Entry 7SQD (electron microscopy, 3.70 A resolution); this record covers chains P and b of the 48 polymer chains in the assembly.

[Chain P (and b)]
Name: Flagellin
Organism: Achromobacter sp
Notes: chain b of this document is another copy of the same molecule, construct and numbering; everything in this record applies to it too
UniProt: A0A1N7RBM1 (A0A1N7RBM1_9BURK); residues 1-559 here = UniProt positions 1-559
Amino-acid sequence (559 residues; numbered 1 to 559; the number before each row is that of its first residue):
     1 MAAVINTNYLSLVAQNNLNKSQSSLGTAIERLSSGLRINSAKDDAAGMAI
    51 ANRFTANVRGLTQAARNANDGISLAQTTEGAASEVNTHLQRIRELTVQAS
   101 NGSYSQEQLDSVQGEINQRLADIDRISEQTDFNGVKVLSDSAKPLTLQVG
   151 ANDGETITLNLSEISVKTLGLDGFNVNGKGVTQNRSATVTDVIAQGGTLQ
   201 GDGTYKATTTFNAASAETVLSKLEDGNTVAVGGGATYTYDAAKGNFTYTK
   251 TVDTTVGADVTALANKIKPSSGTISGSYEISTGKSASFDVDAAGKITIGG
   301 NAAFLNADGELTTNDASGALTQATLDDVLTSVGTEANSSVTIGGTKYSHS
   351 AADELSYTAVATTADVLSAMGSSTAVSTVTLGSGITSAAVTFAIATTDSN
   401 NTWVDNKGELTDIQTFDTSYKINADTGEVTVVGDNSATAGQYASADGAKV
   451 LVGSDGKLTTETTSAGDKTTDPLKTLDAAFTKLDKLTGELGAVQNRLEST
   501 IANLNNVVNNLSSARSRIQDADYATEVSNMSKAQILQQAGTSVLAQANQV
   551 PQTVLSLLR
Not modelled in the structure: 1, 559

[Chain P / chain b interface]
Contacting residue pairs (49; chain P residue first):
  Gln22(P) - Ala2(b)  hydrogen bond (side chain-backbone)
  Leu25(P) - Val550(b)  hydrophobic
  Gly26(P) - Leu10(b)
  Ile29(P) - Val543(b)
  Ile29(P) - Val550(b)  hydrophobic
  Ser33(P) - Asn17(b)  hydrogen bond
  Ser33(P) - Val543(b)
  Ser34(P) - Asn17(b)
  Arg66(P) - Arg37(b)
  Arg66(P) - Arg517(b)  hydrogen bond (side chain-backbone)
  Arg66(P) - Ile518(b)  hydrogen bond (side chain-backbone)
  Asn69(P) - Arg517(b)
  Ile72(P) - Arg517(b)
  Ser73(P) - Ala514(b)
  Ser73(P) - Arg517(b)
  Gln76(P) - Asn510(b)
  Gln76(P) - Ser513(b)
  Gln76(P) - Arg517(b)
  Thr77(P) - Asn510(b)
  Thr77(P) - Leu511(b)
  Gly80(P) - Asn506(b)
  Ala81(P) - Asn503(b)
  Ser83(P) - Asn506(b)
  Glu84(P) - Ser499(b)  hydrogen bond
  Glu84(P) - Asn503(b)
  His88(P) - Ser499(b)
  Glu115(P) - Ala492(b)
  Gln118(P) - Ala492(b)
  Gln118(P) - Arg496(b)  hydrogen bond
  Arg119(P) - Asn495(b)
  Arg119(P) - Ser499(b)  hydrogen bond
  Asp122(P) - Arg496(b)  salt bridge
  Asp122(P) - Thr500(b)
  Arg125(P) - Thr500(b)
  Arg125(P) - Asn503(b)
  Arg125(P) - Leu504(b)
  Ile126(P) - Asn503(b)
  Gln129(P) - Glu155(b)
  Asp131(P) - Asn152(b)
  Phe132(P) - Phe54(b)  hydrophobic
  Phe132(P) - Leu511(b)  hydrophobic
  Phe132(P) - Ala514(b)  hydrophobic
  Asn133(P) - Ile50(b)
  Tyr523(P) - Ala539(b)
  Gln534(P) - Gln546(b)
  Gln537(P) - Thr553(b)
  Thr541(P) - Thr553(b)
  Leu544(P) - Leu557(b)  hydrophobic
  Asn548(P) - Leu557(b)
Other interface residues (no listed pair), chain P (41 interface residues in all): Asn19, Glu30, Leu32, Glu107, Ala121, Lys136, Met530, Ala545
Other interface residues (no listed pair), chain b (39 interface residues in all): Ala3, Tyr9, Val13, Ala14, Arg53, Asn57, Thr481, Glu489, Leu536, Ala547, Ser556

[Summary]
41 residues of chain P face 39 of chain b across their interface; the contacts include 7 hydrogen bonds and 1
salt bridge. Among the polar pairs are Asp122(P)-Arg496(b), Gln22(P)-Ala2(b) and Ser33(P)-Asn17(b).
Chain P and chain b are both Flagellin (Achromobacter sp); the structure, Cryo-EM structure of the
Achromobacter flagellar filament, was determined by electron microscopy (same publication as 7SN4, 7SN7, 7SN9
and 7SQJ).
